Entry 1VZJ (X-ray diffraction, 2.35 A resolution); this record covers chains A and B of the 5 polymer chains in the assembly.

Chain A (and B):
Molecule: Acetylcholinesterase
Notes: EC 3.1.1.7; fragment: c terminal tetramerization domain, residues 575-614; chain B of this document is another copy of the same molecule, construct and numbering; everything in this record applies to it too
UniProt: P22303 (ACES_HUMAN); residues 1-40 here correspond to UniProt positions 575-614 (UniProt number = residue number + 574)
Amino-acid sequence (40 residues; numbered 1 to 40; the number before each row is that of its first residue):
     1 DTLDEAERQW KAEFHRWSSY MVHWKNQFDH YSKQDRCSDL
Not modelled in the structure: 1-2, 29-40 (chain B: 32-40)
Modified residues: Mse21 (selenomethionine; parent Met)
From the paper describing this entry:
  - self-association interface (contacts with another copy of this molecule); pairs are residue here / residue on that copy: F14-Y20 (pi stacking), F14, F28, F28

How chain A and chain B interact:
Residue-residue contacts (14; chain A residue first):
  L3(A) - E7(B)
  A6(A) - W10(B)
  A6(A) - K11(B)
  W10(A) - W10(B)
  E13(A) - F14(B)
  E13(A) - W17(B)
  R16(A) - Mse21(B)
  R16(A) - V22(B)
  W17(A) - Mse21(B)
  Y20(A) - Mse21(B)  hydrophobic
  Y20(A) - W24(B)  hydrophobic
  Y20(A) - K25(B)
  H23(A) - F28(B)
  Q27(A) - F28(B)
Interface residues without a listed pair, chain A (11 interface residues in all): E7, W24
Interface residues without a listed pair, chain B (12 interface residues in all): S18, Y31

In short:
The interface between chain A and chain B involves 11 residues on one side and 12 on the other. From the
paper: a self-association interface involving F14(A) and F28(A).
Both chains are Acetylcholinesterase. Entry 1VZJ (Structure of the tetramerization domain of
acetylcholinesterase: four-fold interaction of a WWW motif with a left-handed ...) was determined by X-ray
diffraction.
